Entry 3TKQ (X-ray diffraction, 2.22 A resolution); this record covers chains A and B of the 5 polymer chains in the assembly.

Chain A (and B):
Molecule: Peroxiredoxin-4
Source organism: Homo sapiens
Notes: EC 1.11.1.15; chain B of this document is another copy of the same molecule, construct and numbering; everything in this record applies to it too
UniProt: Q13162 (PRDX4_HUMAN); residues 1-234 here correspond to UniProt positions 38-271 (UniProt number = residue number + 37)
Amino-acid sequence (246 residues; row label = number of the first residue in the row; numbers below 1 keep their minus sign (Met-11 is residue -11)):
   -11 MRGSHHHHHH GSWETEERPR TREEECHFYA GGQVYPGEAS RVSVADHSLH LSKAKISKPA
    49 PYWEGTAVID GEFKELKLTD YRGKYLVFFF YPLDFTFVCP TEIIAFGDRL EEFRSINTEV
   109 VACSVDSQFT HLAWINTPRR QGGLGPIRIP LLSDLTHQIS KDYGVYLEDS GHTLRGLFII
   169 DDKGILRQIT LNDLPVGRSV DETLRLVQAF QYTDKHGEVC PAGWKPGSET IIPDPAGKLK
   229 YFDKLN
Unresolved in the structure: -11 to 39, 231-234 (chain B: -11 to 38, 224-234)
Construct notes: expression tag (-11 to 0)
Curated features (UniProtKB/Swiss-Prot):
  - active site: Cys87 (Cysteine sulfenic acid (-SOH) intermediate)

How chain A and chain B interact:
Interface residues of chain A (facing chain B), 1 residues: Leu120
Interface residues of chain B (facing chain A), 1 residues: Pro223

Overview:
The chain A/chain B interface involves 1 residues from each chain. UniProt lists active-site residue Cys87(A)
on chain A.
Chain A and chain B are both Peroxiredoxin-4 (Homo sapiens); the structure, Crystal structure of full-length
human peroxiredoxin 4 with mixed conformation, was determined by X-ray diffraction (same publication as 3TKP,
3TKR and 3TKS).
